PDB entry 8RLP | X-ray diffraction, 1.34 A resolution | chain AAA

# Chain AAA
Name: Carbonic anhydrase 2
Organism: Homo sapiens
Notes: EC 4.2.1.1
UniProtKB: P00918 (CAH2_HUMAN); the author numbering skips numbers that UniProt does not, so the offset changes along the chain: 1-125 = UniProt 1-125; 127-261 = UniProt 126-260
Amino-acid sequence (260 residues; row label = number of the first residue in the row; note: 1 number in that range is skipped by the numbering (no residue carries it; nothing is unmodelled there)):
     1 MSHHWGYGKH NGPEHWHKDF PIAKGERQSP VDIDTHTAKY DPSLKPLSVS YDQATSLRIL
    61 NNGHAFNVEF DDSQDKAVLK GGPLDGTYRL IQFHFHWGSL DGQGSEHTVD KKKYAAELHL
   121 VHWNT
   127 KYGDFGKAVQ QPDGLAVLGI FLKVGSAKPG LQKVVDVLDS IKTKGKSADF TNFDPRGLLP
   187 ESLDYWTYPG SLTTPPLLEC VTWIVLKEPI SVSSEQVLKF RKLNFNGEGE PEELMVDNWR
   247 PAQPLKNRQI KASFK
Not modelled in the structure: 1-2
Ion coordination: Zn2+: H94, H96, H119 (together with Veralipride, (R)-)
Residues lining bound ligands: Veralipride, (R)- (A1H11): N62, H64, A65, N67, Q92, H94, H96, E106, H119, V121, F131, G132, V135, L198, T199, T200, P202
Swiss-Prot annotation at these positions:
  - active site: H64 (Proton donor/acceptor)
  - binding site (Zn(2+)): H94, H96, H119
  - binding site (substrate): T199, T200
  - site: Y7 (Fine-tunes the proton-transfer properties of H-64), N62 (Fine-tunes the proton-transfer properties of H-64), N67 (Fine-tunes the proton-transfer properties of H-64), Q92 (Involved in the binding of some activators, including histamine and L-histidine)
  - modified residue: S2 (N-acetylserine), S166 (Phosphoserine), S173 (Phosphoserine)

# Overview
Ligands of chain AAA: Veralipride, (R)-. H94, H96 and H119 coordinate Zn2+. From UniProt: active-site residue
H64, 3 Zn2+-binding residues and substrate-binding residues T199 and T200.
Chain AAA is Carbonic anhydrase 2 (Homo sapiens); the structure, Human Carbonic Anhydrase II in complex with
veralipride, was determined by X-ray diffraction together with 8RLO and 8RLQ from the same study.
